Entry 6TXO (X-ray diffraction, 2.40 A resolution); this record covers chains B and E of the 6 polymer chains in the assembly.

[Chain B]
Protein: Hemagglutinin HA2
Source organism: Influenza A virus (A/harbour seal/Germany/1/2014(H10N7))
Reference sequence: A0A0A7HR51 (A0A0A7HR51_9INFA); residues 1-176 here correspond to UniProt positions 333-508 (UniProt number = residue number + 332)
Sequence (177 residues; row label = number of the first residue in the row):
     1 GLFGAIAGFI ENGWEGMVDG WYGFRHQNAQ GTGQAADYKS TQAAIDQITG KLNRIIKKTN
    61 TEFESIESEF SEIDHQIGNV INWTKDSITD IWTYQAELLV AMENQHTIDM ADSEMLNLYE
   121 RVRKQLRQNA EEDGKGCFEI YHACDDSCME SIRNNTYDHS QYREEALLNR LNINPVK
Unresolved in the structure: 173-177
Construct notes: expression tag (177)
Cystine bridges: Cys-144/Cys-148
Covalent attachments: N-acetylglucosamine (NAG) linked to Asn-82
Bound ions: Ca2+: Asn-79 (together with N-acetylglucosamine) (shared with 1 residue of chain C; 1 residue of chain D)

[Chain E]
Protein: Hemagglutinin
Source organism: Influenza A virus (A/harbour seal/Germany/1/2014(H10N7))
Reference sequence: A0A0A7HR51 (A0A0A7HR51_9INFA); aligned to UniProt positions 10-331 over residues 2-323 (the alignment contains insertions or deletions, so no single offset holds)
Sequence (324 residues; numbered 0 to 323; the number before each row is that of its first residue; numbering starts at 0):
     0 DPDKICLGHH AVANGTIVKT LTNEQEEVTN ATETVESTSL NRLCMKGRNH KDLGNCHPIG
    60 MLIGTPACDL HLTGTWDTLI ERKNAIAYCY PGATVNEEAL RQKIMESGGI SKINTGFTYG
   120 SSINSAGTTK ACMRNGGNSF YAELKWLVSK NKGQNFPQTT NTYRNADTAE HLIMWGIHHP
   180 SSTQEKNDLY GTQSLSISVG SSTYKNNFVP VVGARPQVNG LSRIDFHWTL VQPGDKITFS
   240 HNGGLIAPSR VSKLIGRGLG IQSEAPIDNS CESKCFWRGG SINTRLPFQN LSPRTVGQCP
   300 KYVNKKSLML ATGMRNVPEL VQGR
Unresolved in the structure: 0-1, 212-218, 319-323
Construct notes: expression tag (0-1)
Cystine bridges: Cys-55/Cys-67, Cys-88/Cys-131, Cys-274/Cys-298
Residues lining bound ligands: N-acetyl-alpha-neuraminic acid (SIA): Tyr-89, Gly-126, Thr-127, Thr-128, Lys-129, Trp-145, Val-147, His-177, Glu-184, Leu-188, Leu-220, Ser-221

[Chain B / chain E interface]
Contacting residue pairs (8; chain B residue first):
  Gln-47(B) / Thr-21(E)
  Gly-50(B) / Leu-20(E)
  Gly-50(B) / Thr-21(E)
  Lys-51(B) / Leu-20(E)
  Lys-51(B) / Thr-21(E)
  Arg-54(B) / Thr-19(E)
  Arg-54(B) / Leu-20(E)  hydrogen bond (side chain-backbone)
  Glu-103(B) / Leu-20(E)
Also at the interface, not in a pair above, chain B (8 interface residues in all): Asp-46, Thr-61, His-106
Also at the interface, not in a pair above, chain E (4 interface residues in all): Asn-303

[Overview]
8 residues of chain B face 4 of chain E across their interface; the contacts include 1 hydrogen bond. The
hydrogen-bonded pair is Arg-54(B)/Leu-20(E). Chain E binds N-acetyl-alpha-neuraminic acid. Covalently linked
N-acetylglucosamine: at Asn-82(B).
Here chain B is Hemagglutinin HA2 and chain E is Hemagglutinin, both from Influenza A virus (A/harbour
seal/Germany/1/2014(H10N7)). Entry 6TXO (Crystal structure of the haemagglutinin mutant (Gln226Leu, Del228)
from an H10N7 seal influenza virus isolated in ...) was determined by X-ray diffraction, deposited together
with 6TJW, 6TJY, 6TVA, 6TVB, 6TVC, 6TVD and 9 further entries.
